PDB entry 4E2S | X-ray diffraction, 2.59 A resolution | chains A and C of the 8 polymer chains in the assembly

Chain A (and C):
Molecule: Ureidoglycine aminohydrolase
Source organism: Arabidopsis thaliana
Notes: EC 3.5.3.-; chain C of this document is another copy of the same molecule, construct and numbering; everything in this record applies to it too
Reference sequence: Q8GXV5 (Q8GXV5_ARATH); numbering as in UniProt (aligned over 36-298)
Amino-acid sequence (266 residues; each row starts with the number of its first residue):
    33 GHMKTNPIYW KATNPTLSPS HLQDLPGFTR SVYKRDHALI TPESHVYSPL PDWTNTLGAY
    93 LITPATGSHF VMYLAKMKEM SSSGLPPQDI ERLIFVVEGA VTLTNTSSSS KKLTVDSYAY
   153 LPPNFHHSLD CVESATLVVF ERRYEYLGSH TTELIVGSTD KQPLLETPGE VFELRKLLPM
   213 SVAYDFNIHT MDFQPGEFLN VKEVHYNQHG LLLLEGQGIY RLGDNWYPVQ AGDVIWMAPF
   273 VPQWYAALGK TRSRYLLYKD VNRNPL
Disordered / not traced: 33-38, 138-139
Differences from the reference sequence: expression tag (33-35)
Curated features (UniProtKB/Swiss-Prot):
  - binding site (Mn(2+)): Glu-235, His-237, His-241, Gln-275
  - binding site (substrate): Glu-235, Gln-275, Tyr-287, Lys-291
  - mutagenesis: His-221 (H221A: Decreased activity), Glu-235 (E235A: Loss of manganese binding and loss of activity; E235Q: No effect on manganese binding, but loss of activity), His-237 (H237A: Loss of activity), His-241 (H241A: Loss of activity), Tyr-252 (Y252F: No effect on the affinity for the substrate, but decreased activity), Gln-275 (Q275A: Loss of activity), Tyr-287 (Y287A/F: Loss of activity), Lys-291 (K291A: Loss of activity; K291R: Increased affinity for the substrate, but decreased activity)
Bound ions: Mn2+: Glu-235, His-237, His-241, Gln-275 (together with (2S)-amino(carbamoylamino)ethanoic acid)
Ligand contacts: (2S)-amino(carbamoylamino)ethanoic acid (UGY): His-221, Met-223, Leu-231, Glu-235, His-237, His-241, Tyr-252, Met-269, Gln-275, Tyr-287, Leu-289, Lys-291
Reported in the primary citation:
  - Mn2+ coordination: Glu-235, His-241, Gln-275
  - binding site for (2S)-amino(carbamoylamino)ethanoic acid: Phe-204, Met-223, Leu-231, Glu-235, His-241, Tyr-252, Met-269, Gln-275, Tyr-287, Leu-289, Lys-291
  - mutagenesis - E235A, E235Q, H237A, H241A, Q275A, Y287A, Y287F, K291A: abolished catalytic activity
  - mutagenesis - E235Q: unchanged binding to Mn2+
  - mutagenesis - H221A, Y252F (10-fold), K291R: decreased catalytic activity
  - catalytic residues: Glu-235, Tyr-287 (proposed by the authors, not directly observed)
  - catalytic residues: Lys-291
  - contacts within the chain: Tyr-252/Tyr-287

Chain A / chain C interface:
Pairs across the interface - 38 pairs, chain A then chain C:
  Lys-43(A) / Asp-56(C)  salt bridge
  Thr-48(A) / His-53(C)
  Thr-48(A) / Gln-55(C)
  Thr-48(A) / Asp-56(C)  hydrogen bond
  Leu-49(A) / Leu-49(C)  hydrophobic
  Leu-49(A) / His-53(C)  hydrogen bond (backbone-backbone)
  Leu-49(A) / Leu-54(C)  hydrophobic
  Leu-49(A) / Leu-57(C)  hydrophobic
  His-53(A) / Thr-48(C)
  His-53(A) / Leu-49(C)
  His-53(A) / His-53(C)
  Leu-54(A) / Leu-49(C)  hydrophobic
  Asp-56(A) / Lys-43(C)  salt bridge
  Asp-56(A) / Thr-48(C)  hydrogen bond
  Asp-56(A) / Gln-249(C)  hydrogen bond
  Asp-56(A) / Val-261(C)
  Asp-56(A) / Gln-262(C)
  Leu-57(A) / Leu-49(C)  hydrophobic
  Leu-57(A) / Arg-62(C)
  Leu-57(A) / Pro-260(C)
  Leu-57(A) / Val-261(C)
  Leu-57(A) / Gln-262(C)
  Pro-58(A) / Ile-251(C)
  Pro-58(A) / Pro-260(C)
  Pro-58(A) / Leu-280(C)  hydrophobic
  Phe-60(A) / Phe-60(C)  hydrophobic
  Phe-60(A) / Arg-62(C)
  Arg-62(A) / Leu-57(C)
  Arg-62(A) / Phe-60(C)
  Gln-249(A) / Asp-56(C)  hydrogen bond
  Ile-251(A) / Pro-58(C)
  Pro-260(A) / Leu-57(C)
  Pro-260(A) / Pro-58(C)
  Val-261(A) / Asp-56(C)
  Val-261(A) / Leu-57(C)
  Gln-262(A) / Asp-56(C)
  Gln-262(A) / Leu-57(C)
  Leu-280(A) / Pro-58(C)  hydrophobic
Interface residues without a listed pair, chain A (20 interface residues in all): Ser-52, Gln-55, Gly-59, Gly-250
Interface residues without a listed pair, chain C (20 interface residues in all): Ser-52, Gly-59, Gly-250

In short:
The chain A/chain C interface involves 20 residues from each chain; the contacts include 5 hydrogen bonds and
2 salt bridges. Polar pairs include Lys-43(A)/Asp-56(C), Thr-48(A)/Asp-56(C) and Asp-56(A)/Gln-249(C). The
paper reports catalytic residues Glu-235(A), Tyr-287(A) and Lys-291(A); E235A, E235Q and H237A of chain A,
among others, abolish catalytic activity; 11 substitutions were tested in all.
Both chains are Ureidoglycine aminohydrolase (Arabidopsis thaliana). Entry 4E2S (Crystal structure of
(S)-Ureidoglycine Aminohydrolase from Arabidopsis thaliana in complex with its substrate, (S)-Ureidoglycine)
was determined by X-ray diffraction (same publication as 4E2Q).
